PDB entry 7U78 | X-ray diffraction, 1.61 A resolution | chains A and P of the 3 polymer chains in the assembly

== Chain A ==
Name: DNA polymerase eta
From: Homo sapiens
Notes: EC 2.7.7.7
UniProt: Q9Y253 (POLH_HUMAN); residue numbers follow UniProt; this construct covers 1-432
Amino-acid sequence (435 residues; numbered -2 to 432; the number before each row is that of its first residue; numbers below 1 keep their minus sign (Gly-2 is residue -2)):
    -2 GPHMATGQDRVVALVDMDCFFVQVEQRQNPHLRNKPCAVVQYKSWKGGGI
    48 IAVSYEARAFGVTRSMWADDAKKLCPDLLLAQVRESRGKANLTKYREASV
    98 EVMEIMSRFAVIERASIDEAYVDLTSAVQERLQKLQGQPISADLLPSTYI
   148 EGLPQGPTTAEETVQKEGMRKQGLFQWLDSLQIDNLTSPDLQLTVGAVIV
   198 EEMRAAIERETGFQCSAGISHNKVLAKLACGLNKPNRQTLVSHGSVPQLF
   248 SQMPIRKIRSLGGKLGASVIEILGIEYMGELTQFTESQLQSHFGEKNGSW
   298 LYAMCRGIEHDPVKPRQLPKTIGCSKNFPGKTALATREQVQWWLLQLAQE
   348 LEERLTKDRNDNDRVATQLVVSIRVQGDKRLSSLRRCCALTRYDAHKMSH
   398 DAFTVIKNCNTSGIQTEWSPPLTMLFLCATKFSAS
Unresolved in the structure: 155-159
Construct notes: expression tag (-2 to 0)
Curated features (UniProtKB/Swiss-Prot):
  - binding site (Mg(2+)): Asp13, Met14, Asp115, Glu116
  - binding site (Mn(2+)): Asp13, Met14, Asp115, Glu116
  - binding site (a 2'-deoxyribonucleoside 5'-triphosphate): Arg61
  - natural variant: Val37 (deletion: In XPV), Leu75 (deletion: In XPV), Arg93 (R93P: In XPV), Arg111 (R111H: In XPV), Thr122 (T122P: In XPV), Gly153 (G153D: In a breast cancer sample), Thr191 (T191P: In XPV), Gly263 (G263V: In XPV), Val266 (V266D: In XPV), Gly295 (G295R: In XPV), Arg361 (R361S: In XPV)
  - mutagenesis: Tyr52 (Y52A/F: Reduces DNA polymerase activity; Y52E: Reduces DNA polymerase activity. Increases fidelity of replication and reduces translesion bypass), Arg61 (R61A: Reduces enzymatic activity by two-thirds), Ser62 (S62G: Increased DNA polymerase activity and translesion bypass compared to wild-type), Ala68 (A68S/V: Severe reduction in thymine dimer translesion bypass), Asn324 to Pro326 (Reduces binding to chromatin and to monoubiquitinated PCNA. Abolishes binding to monoubiquitinated PCNA; when associated with 705-E--H-713 Del)
Metal / ion sites: Mg2+ site 1: Asp13, Asp115, Glu116 (together with 2'-deoxyguanosine-5'-triphosphate) (shared with DT8(P) of chain P); Ca2+: Asp13, Met14, Asp115; Mg2+ site 2: Asp13, Met14, Asp115
Ligand contacts:
  - : Asp13, Met14, Asp15, Asp115, Lys231
  - 2'-deoxyguanosine-5'-triphosphate (DGT): Asp13, Met14, Asp15, Cys16, Phe17, Phe18, Gln38, Ile48, Ala49, Tyr52, Arg55, Arg61, Leu89, Ile114, Asp115, Glu116, Lys231

== Chain P ==
Molecule: 8-nt DNA strand
Sequence (8 nucleotides; numbered 1 to 8; the number before each row is that of its first residue):
     1 AGCGTCAT
Metal / ion sites: Mg2+: DT8 (together with 2'-deoxyguanosine-5'-triphosphate) (shared with Asp13(A), Asp115(A), Glu116(A) of chain A)

== Chain A / chain P interface ==
Residue-residue contacts - 23 pairs, chain A then chain P:
  Ser113(A) - DT8(P)  hydrogen bond to the phosphate
  Asp115(A) - DT8(P)  phosphate contact
  Glu116(A) - DT8(P)  phosphate contact
  Lys224(A) - DT8(P)  phosphate contact
  Ile255(A) - DA7(P)  phosphate contact
  Arg256(A) - DA7(P)  sugar contact
  Ser257(A) - DC6(P)  phosphate contact
  Ser257(A) - DA7(P)  hydrogen bond to the phosphate
  Leu258(A) - DA7(P)  hydrogen bond to the phosphate
  Gly259(A) - DA7(P)  hydrogen bond to the phosphate
  Gly260(A) - DC6(P)  phosphate contact
  Gly260(A) - DA7(P)  phosphate contact
  Lys261(A) - DT5(P)  salt bridge to the phosphate
  Lys261(A) - DC6(P)  hydrogen bond to the phosphate
  Leu262(A) - DC6(P)  hydrogen bond to the phosphate
  Arg377(A) - DG4(P)  salt bridge to the phosphate
  Leu381(A) - DC3(P)  phosphate contact
  Arg382(A) - DG2(P)  sugar contact
  Arg382(A) - DC3(P)  hydrogen bond to the phosphate
  Arg382(A) - DG4(P)  hydrogen bond to the base
  Arg383(A) - DG2(P)  phosphate contact
  Cys384(A) - DA1(P)  sugar contact
  Cys384(A) - DG2(P)  hydrogen bond to the phosphate
Also at the interface, not in a pair above, chain A (20 interface residues in all): Gln365, Ser379, Ser380

== Summary ==
20 residues of chain A and 8 residues of chain P are in contact; the contacts include 9 hydrogen bonds and 2
salt bridges. Among the polar pairs are Arg382(A)-DG4(P), Ser113(A)-DT8(P) and Ser257(A)-DA7(P). Ligands of
chain A: compounds CA/MG and 2'-deoxyguanosine-5'-triphosphate.
Here chain A is DNA polymerase eta (Homo sapiens) and chain P is an 8-nt DNA strand. Entry 7U78 (Human DNA
polymerase eta-DNA ternary mismatch complex:reaction with 1.0 mM Mg2+ for 80s) was determined by X-ray
diffraction (same publication as 7U72, 7U73, 7U74, 7U75, 7U76, 7U77 and 26 further entries).
